Entry 9BTW (electron microscopy, 3.00 A resolution); this record covers chains B and G of the 7 polymer chains in the assembly.

Chain B:
Protein: Guanine nucleotide-binding protein G(I)/G(S)/G(T) subunit beta-1
From: Homo sapiens
UniProt: P62873 (GBB1_HUMAN); residue numbers follow UniProt; this construct covers 2-340
Amino-acid sequence (350 residues; row label = number of the first residue in the row; numbers below 1 keep their minus sign (Met-9 is residue -9)):
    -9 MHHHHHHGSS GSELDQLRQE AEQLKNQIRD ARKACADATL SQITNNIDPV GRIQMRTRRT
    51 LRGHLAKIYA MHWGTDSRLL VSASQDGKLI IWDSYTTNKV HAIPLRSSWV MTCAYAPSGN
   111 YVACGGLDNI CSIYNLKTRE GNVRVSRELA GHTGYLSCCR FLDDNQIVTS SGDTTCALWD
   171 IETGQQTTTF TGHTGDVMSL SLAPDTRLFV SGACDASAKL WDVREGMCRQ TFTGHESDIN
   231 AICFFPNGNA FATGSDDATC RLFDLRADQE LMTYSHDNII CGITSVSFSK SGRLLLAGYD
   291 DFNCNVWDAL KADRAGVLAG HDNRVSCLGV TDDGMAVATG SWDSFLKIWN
Unresolved in the structure: -9 to 1
Construct notes: expression tag (-9 to 1)
UniProt features mapped onto this chain:
  - modified residue: Ser2 (N-acetylserine), His266 (Phosphohistidine)

Chain G:
Protein: Guanine nucleotide-binding protein G(I)/G(S)/G(O) subunit gamma-2
From: Homo sapiens
UniProt: P59768 (GBG2_HUMAN); residues 1-71 here = UniProt positions 1-71
Amino-acid sequence (71 residues; row label = number of the first residue in the row):
     1 MASNNTASIA QARKLVEQLK MEANIDRIKV SKAAADLMAY CEAHAKEDPL LTPVPASENP
    61 FREKKFFCAI L
Unresolved in the structure: 1-7, 63-71
UniProt features mapped onto this chain:
  - modified residue: Ala2 (N-acetylalanine), Cys68 (Cysteine methyl ester)
  - lipidation: Cys68 (S-geranylgeranyl cysteine)

Chain B / chain G interface:
Residue-residue contacts - 85 pairs, chain B then chain G:
  Leu4(B) with Ile9(G), hydrophobic; Ala12(G), hydrophobic
  Leu7(B) with Ala12(G), hydrophobic; Arg13(G); Val16(G)
  Glu10(B) with Val16(G)
  Ala11(B) with Val16(G)
  Leu14(B) with Leu19(G), hydrophobic; Lys20(G)
  Ile18(B) with Glu22(G); Ala23(G), hydrophobic; Arg27(G)
  Ala21(B) with Arg27(G)
  Ala24(B) with Lys29(G), hydrogen bond (backbone-side chain)
  Cys25(B) with Arg27(G); Ile28(G); Lys29(G); Val30(G), hydrogen bond (backbone-backbone)
  Ala26(B) with Val30(G), hydrophobic
  Asp27(B) with Lys29(G); Val30(G), hydrogen bond (side chain-backbone); Ser31(G), hydrogen bond (side chain-backbone)
  Ala28(B) with Val30(G)
  Leu30(B) with Ala34(G), hydrophobic
  Ile33(B) with Ser31(G); Ala34(G), hydrophobic; Met38(G), hydrophobic
  Val40(B) with Leu51(G), hydrophobic
  Ile43(B) with Leu50(G); Leu51(G)
  Met45(B) with Leu50(G), hydrophobic
  Arg48(B) with Phe61(G), hydrogen bond (side chain-backbone)
  Arg49(B) with Pro60(G), hydrogen bond (side chain-backbone); Phe61(G); Arg62(G)
  Ser84(B) with Phe61(G)
  Tyr85(B) with Pro60(G)
  Thr181(B) with Lys14(G)
  Cys218(B) with Met21(G)
  Arg219(B) with Ile25(G)
  Gln220(B) with Glu22(G); Ile25(G)
  Thr221(B) with Gln18(G), hydrogen bond; Glu22(G), hydrogen bond (backbone-side chain)
  Phe235(B) with Leu37(G), hydrophobic; Tyr40(G), hydrophobic; Cys41(G), hydrophobic
  Pro236(B) with Tyr40(G)
  Asn237(B) with Asp36(G), hydrogen bond; Tyr40(G)
  Leu252(B) with Leu37(G), hydrophobic
  Asp254(B) with Ala33(G)
  Arg256(B) with Asp26(G); Arg27(G); Ile28(G); Asp36(G), salt bridge
  Ala257(B) with Arg27(G); Ile28(G)
  Asp258(B) with Ile25(G); Arg27(G), salt bridge
  Gln259(B) with Val30(G)
  Leu261(B) with Val30(G), hydrophobic
  Ser279(B) with Asp48(G), hydrogen bond; Leu50(G)
  Lys280(B) with Glu47(G); Asp48(G), hydrogen bond (backbone-side chain)
  Ser281(B) with Tyr40(G); Cys41(G), hydrogen bond (side chain-backbone); His44(G), hydrogen bond (side chain-backbone); Asp48(G), hydrogen bond (backbone-side chain)
  Gly282(B) with Cys41(G)
  Arg283(B) with Cys41(G), hydrogen bond (backbone-side chain); Leu51(G)
  Leu300(B) with Met38(G), hydrophobic; Cys41(G), hydrophobic
  Gly324(B) with Asp48(G); Pro49(G); Leu50(G)
  Met325(B) with Pro49(G), hydrophobic; Pro60(G)
  Ala326(B) with Phe61(G), hydrophobic
  Val327(B) with Leu50(G), hydrophobic
  Ile338(B) with Phe61(G), hydrophobic
  Asn340(B) with Asn59(G), hydrogen bond; Phe61(G)
Other interface residues (no listed pair), chain B (56 interface residues in all): Lys15, Gln17, Arg22, Asn239, Ala240, Leu284, Val320, Asp323
Other interface residues (no listed pair), chain G (39 interface residues in all): Ser8, Leu15, Lys32, Ala45

In short:
56 residues of chain B and 39 residues of chain G are in contact, with 16 hydrogen bonds and 2 salt bridges.
Polar pairs include Arg256(B)-Asp36(G), Asp258(B)-Arg27(G) and Ala24(B)-Lys29(G).
Here chain B is Guanine nucleotide-binding protein G(I)/G(S)/G(T) subunit beta-1 and chain G is Guanine
nucleotide-binding protein G(I)/G(S)/G(O) subunit gamma-2, both from Homo sapiens. Entry 9BTW (Human Amylin3
Receptor in complex with Gs and cagrilintide) was determined by electron microscopy, deposited together with
9BLB, 9BLC, 9BLW, 9BP3, 9BQ3, 9BUB and 3 further entries.
